Entry 5I3L (X-ray diffraction, 1.85 A resolution); this record covers chains A and B of the 3 polymer chains in the assembly.

[Chain A (and B)]
Name: Zinc finger protein DPF3
Organism: Homo sapiens
Notes: chain B of this document is another copy of the same molecule, construct and numbering; everything in this record applies to it too
UniProt: Q92784 (DPF3_HUMAN); numbering as in UniProt (aligned over 254-368)
Sequence (115 residues; numbered 254 to 368; the number before each row is that of its first residue):
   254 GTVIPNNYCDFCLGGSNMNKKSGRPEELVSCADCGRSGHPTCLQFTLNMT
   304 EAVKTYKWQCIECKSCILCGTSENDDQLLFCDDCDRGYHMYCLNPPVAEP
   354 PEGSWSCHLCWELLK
Disordered / not traced: 254-255, 368 (chain B: 254)
UniProt features mapped onto this chain:
  - zinc finger: N259 to C319 (PHD-type 1), C316 to L366 (PHD-type 2)
  - mutagenesis: W358 (W358E: Abolishes binding to acetylated histones H3 and H4), C360 (C360R: Abolishes binding to acetylated histones H3 and H4; when associated with R-363), C363 (C363R: Abolishes binding to acetylated histones H3 and H4; when associated with R-360)
Bound ions: Zn2+ site 1: C262, C265, H292, C295; Zn2+ site 2: C284, C287, C313, C316; Zn2+ site 3: C319, C322, H342, C345; Zn2+ site 4: C334, C337, C360, C363

[Interface between chain A and chain B]
Residue-residue contacts (31):
  K274(A) - E355(B)  salt bridge
  P293(A) - S357(B)
  T294(A) - G356(B)
  T294(A) - S357(B)  hydrogen bond (backbone-backbone)
  Q297(A) - E355(B)  hydrogen bond (side chain-backbone)
  Q297(A) - G356(B)
  Q297(A) - S357(B)
  F298(A) - S357(B)  hydrogen bond (backbone-side chain)
  T299(A) - D335(B)
  T299(A) - D336(B)
  L300(A) - D336(B)  hydrogen bond (backbone-side chain)
  L300(A) - S359(B)
  L300(A) - C363(B)
  L300(A) - W364(B)  hydrophobic
  N301(A) - N301(B)
  N301(A) - D336(B)  hydrogen bond (backbone-side chain)
  E304(A) - L367(B)
  D335(A) - T299(B)
  D336(A) - T299(B)
  D336(A) - L300(B)  hydrogen bond (side chain-backbone)
  D336(A) - N301(B)  hydrogen bond (side chain-backbone)
  E355(A) - K274(B)  salt bridge
  E355(A) - Q297(B)
  G356(A) - T294(B)
  G356(A) - Q297(B)
  S357(A) - T294(B)  hydrogen bond (backbone-backbone)
  S357(A) - Q297(B)
  S357(A) - F298(B)  hydrogen bond (side chain-backbone)
  S359(A) - L300(B)
  C363(A) - L300(B)
  W364(A) - L300(B)
Interface residues without a listed pair, chain B (17 interface residues in all): P293

[In short]
Chain A and chain B each contribute 17 residues to their interface; the contacts include 9 hydrogen bonds and
2 salt bridges. Polar pairs include K274(A)-E355(B), Q297(A)-E355(B) and F298(A)-S357(B). UniProt lists 3
mutagenesis sites on chain A.
Chain A and chain B are both Zinc finger protein DPF3 (Homo sapiens); the structure, DPF3b in complex with
H3K14ac peptide, was determined by X-ray diffraction.
